Entry 6S8J (electron microscopy, 2.91 A resolution); this record covers chains D and F of the 12 polymer chains in the assembly.

# Chain D (and F)
Protein: Envelope glycoprotein
From: Ebola virus
Notes: chain F of this document is another copy of the same molecule, construct and numbering; everything in this record applies to it too
UniProtKB: A0A0U3BWW0 (A0A0U3BWW0_9MONO); numbering as in UniProt (aligned over 502-632)
Sequence (168 residues; numbered 502 to 669; the number before each row is that of its first residue):
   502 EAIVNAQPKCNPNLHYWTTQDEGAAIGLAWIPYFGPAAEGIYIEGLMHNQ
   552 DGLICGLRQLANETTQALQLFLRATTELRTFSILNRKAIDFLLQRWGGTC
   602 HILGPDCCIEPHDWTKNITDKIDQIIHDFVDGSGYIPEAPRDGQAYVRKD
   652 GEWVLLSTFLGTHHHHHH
Not modelled in the structure: 502, 613-669
Disulfide bonds: Cys511-Cys556, Cys601-Cys608
Glycans and other covalent adducts: N-acetylglucosamine (NAG) linked to Asn563
Sequence notes: expression tag (633-669)

# How chain D and chain F interact
Contacting residue pairs - 35 pairs, chain D then chain F:
  Thr520(D) with Ala575(F)
  Asp522(D) with Leu571(F); Phe572(F); Ala575(F)
  Glu523(D) with Ala568(F); Leu571(F)
  Gly524(D) with Leu571(F)
  Ala526(D) with Gln567(F)
  Ala530(D) with Arg574(F), hydrogen bond (backbone-side chain)
  Trp531(D) with Thr566(F); Gln567(F); Gln570(F); Arg574(F)
  Pro533(D) with Gln570(F)
  Gly536(D) with Arg574(F)
  Pro537(D) with Arg574(F)
  Phe582(D) with Thr577(F); Glu578(F)
  Asn586(D) with Arg587(F)
  Ala589(D) with Ile590(F), hydrophobic
  Ile590(D) with Ile590(F), hydrophobic
  Phe592(D) with Gly598(F)
  Leu593(D) with Leu593(F), hydrophobic; Leu594(F), hydrophobic
  Trp597(D) with Trp597(F), hydrogen bond (side chain-backbone); Gly599(F)
  Cys609(D) with Thr600(F); Cys601(F), hydrogen bond (backbone-backbone)
  Ile610(D) with Cys601(F); Ile603(F), hydrophobic
  Glu611(D) with Thr600(F); Cys601(F), hydrogen bond (backbone-backbone); His602(F), salt bridge; Ile603(F)
  Pro612(D) with Ile603(F), hydrophobic
Other interface residues (no listed pair), chain D (22 interface residues in all): Ile542
Other interface residues (no listed pair), chain F (22 interface residues in all): Ile610

# Summary
Chain D and chain F each contribute 22 residues to their interface; the contacts include 4 hydrogen bonds and
1 salt bridge. Among the polar pairs are Glu611(D)-His602(F), Ala530(D)-Arg574(F) and Trp597(D)-Trp597(F).
N-acetylglucosamine is covalently linked to Asn563(D).
Both chains are Envelope glycoprotein (Ebola virus). Entry 6S8J (Structure of ZEBOV GP in complex with 5T0180
antibody) was determined by electron microscopy (same publication as 6S8D).
